Entry 8CYB (electron microscopy, 2.70 A resolution); this record covers chains A and D of the 4 polymer chains in the assembly.

Chain A:
Name: Spike glycoprotein
Organism: Severe acute respiratory syndrome coronavirus 2
UniProtKB: P0DTC2 (SPIKE_SARS2); residues 1-1273 here = UniProt positions 1-1273
Chain sequence (1273 residues; each row starts with the number of its first residue):
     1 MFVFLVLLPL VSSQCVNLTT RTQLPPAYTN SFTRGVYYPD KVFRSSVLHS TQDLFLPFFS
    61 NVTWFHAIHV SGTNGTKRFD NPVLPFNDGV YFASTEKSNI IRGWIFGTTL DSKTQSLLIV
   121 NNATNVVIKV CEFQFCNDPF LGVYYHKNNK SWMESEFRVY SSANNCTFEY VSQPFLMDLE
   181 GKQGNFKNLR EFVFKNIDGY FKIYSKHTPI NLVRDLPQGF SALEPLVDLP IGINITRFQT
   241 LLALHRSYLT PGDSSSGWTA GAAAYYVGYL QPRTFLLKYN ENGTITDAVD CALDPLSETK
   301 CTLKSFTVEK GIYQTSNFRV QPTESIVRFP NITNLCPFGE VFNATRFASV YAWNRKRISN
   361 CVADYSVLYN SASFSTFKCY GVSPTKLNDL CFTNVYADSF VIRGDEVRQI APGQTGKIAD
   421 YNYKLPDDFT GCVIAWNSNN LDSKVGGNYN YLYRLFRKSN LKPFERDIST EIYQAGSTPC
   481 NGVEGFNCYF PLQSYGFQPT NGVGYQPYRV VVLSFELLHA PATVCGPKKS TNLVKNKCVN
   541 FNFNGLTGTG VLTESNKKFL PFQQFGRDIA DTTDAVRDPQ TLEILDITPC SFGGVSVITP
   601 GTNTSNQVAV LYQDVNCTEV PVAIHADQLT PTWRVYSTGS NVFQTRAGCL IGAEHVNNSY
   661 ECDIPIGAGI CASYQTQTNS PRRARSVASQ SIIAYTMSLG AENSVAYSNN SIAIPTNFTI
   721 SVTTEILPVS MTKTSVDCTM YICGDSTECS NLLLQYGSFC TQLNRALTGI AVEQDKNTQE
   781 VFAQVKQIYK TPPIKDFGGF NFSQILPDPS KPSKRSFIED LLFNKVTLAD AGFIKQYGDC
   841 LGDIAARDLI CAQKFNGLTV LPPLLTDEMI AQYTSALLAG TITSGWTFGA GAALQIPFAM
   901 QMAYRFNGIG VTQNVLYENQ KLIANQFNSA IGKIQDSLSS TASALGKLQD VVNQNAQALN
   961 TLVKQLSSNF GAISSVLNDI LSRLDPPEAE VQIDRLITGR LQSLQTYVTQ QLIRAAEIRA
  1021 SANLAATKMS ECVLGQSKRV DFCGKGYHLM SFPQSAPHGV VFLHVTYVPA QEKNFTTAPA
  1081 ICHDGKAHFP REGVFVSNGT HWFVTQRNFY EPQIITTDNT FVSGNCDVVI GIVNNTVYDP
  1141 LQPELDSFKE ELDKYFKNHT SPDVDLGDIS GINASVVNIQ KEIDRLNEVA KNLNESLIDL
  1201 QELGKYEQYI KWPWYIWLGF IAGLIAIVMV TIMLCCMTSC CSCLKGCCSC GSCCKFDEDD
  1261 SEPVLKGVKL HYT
Unresolved in the structure: 1-12, 677-688, 828-848, 1148-1273
Cystine bridges: Cys-15/Cys-136, Cys-131/Cys-166, Cys-291/Cys-301, Cys-336/Cys-361, Cys-379/Cys-432, Cys-391/Cys-525, Cys-480/Cys-488, Cys-538/Cys-590, Cys-617/Cys-649, Cys-662/Cys-671, Cys-738/Cys-760, Cys-743/Cys-749, Cys-1032/Cys-1043, Cys-1082/Cys-1126
Covalent attachments: N-acetylglucosamine (NAG) linked to Asn-17, Asn-61, Asn-122, Asn-149, Asn-165, Asn-234, Asn-282, Asn-331, Asn-343, Asn-603, Asn-616, Asn-657, Asn-709, Asn-717, Asn-801, Asn-1098, Asn-1134; glycan linked to Asn-1074
Differences from the reference sequence: conflict Pro-986 (Lys in P0DTC2), Pro-987 (Val in P0DTC2)
Curated features (UniProtKB/Swiss-Prot):
  - region: Asn-280 to Cys-301 (Putative superantigen), Arg-403 to Asp-405 (Integrin-binding motif), Asn-448 to Phe-456 (Immunodominant HLA epitope recognized by the CD8+), Pro-681 to Ala-684 (Putative superantigen), Ser-816 to Tyr-837 (Fusion peptide 1), Lys-835 to Phe-855 (Fusion peptide 2), Asp-1163 to Glu-1202 (Heptad repeat 2)
  - motif: Met-1237 to Cys-1241 (Binding to host endocytosis trafficking protein SNX27), Asp-1257 to Glu-1262 (Diacidic ER export motif (host COPII)), Ser-1261 to Gly-1267 (Binding to host plasma membrane localising/FERM domain proteins), Lys-1269 to Thr-1273 (KxHxx, ER retrieval signal (COPI))
  - site (Cleavage): Arg-685, Ser-686, Arg-815, Ser-816
  - lipidation (S-palmitoyl cysteine): Cys-1235, Cys-1236, Cys-1240, Cys-1241, Cys-1243, Cys-1247, Cys-1248, Cys-1250, Cys-1253, Cys-1254
  - glycosylation: Asn-17 (N-linked (GlcNAc...) (complex) asparagine), Asn-61 (N-linked (GlcNAc...) (hybrid) asparagine), Asn-74 (N-linked (GlcNAc...) (complex) asparagine), Asn-122 (N-linked (GlcNAc...) (hybrid) asparagine), Asn-149 (N-linked (GlcNAc...) (complex) asparagine), Asn-165 (N-linked (GlcNAc...) (complex) asparagine), Asn-234 (N-linked (GlcNAc...) (high mannose) asparagine), Asn-282 (N-linked (GlcNAc...) (complex) asparagine), Thr-323 (O-linked (GalNAc) threonine), Ser-325 (O-linked (HexNAc...) serine), Asn-331 (N-linked (GlcNAc...) (complex) asparagine), Asn-343 (N-linked (GlcNAc...) (complex) asparagine), Asn-603 (N-linked (GlcNAc...) (hybrid) asparagine), Asn-616 (N-linked (GlcNAc...) (complex) asparagine), Asn-657 (N-linked (GlcNAc...) (complex) asparagine), Thr-676 (O-linked (GlcNAc...) threonine), Thr-678 (O-linked (GlcNAc...) threonine), Asn-709 (N-linked (GlcNAc...) (high mannose) asparagine), Asn-717 (N-linked (GlcNAc...) (hybrid) asparagine), Asn-801 (N-linked (GlcNAc...) (hybrid) asparagine) and 6 more in UniProt
  - natural variant: Leu-5 (L5F: In strain: Iota/B.1.526), Ser-13 (S13I: In strain: Epsilon/B.1.427/B.1.429), Leu-18 (L18F: In strain: Beta/B.1.351, Gamma/P.1 and 1 more), Thr-19 (T19I: In strain: Omicron/BQ.1.1, Omicron/XBB.1.5 and 1 more; T19R: In strain: Delta/B.1.617.2, Omicron/BA.2 and 4 more), Thr-20 (T20N: In strain: Gamma/P.1), Leu-24 to Ala-27 (sequence variant, change not given here; In strain: Omicron/BA.2, Omicron/BA.2.12.1 and 6 more), Pro-26 (P26S: In strain: Gamma/P.1), Gln-52 (Q52H: In strain: Omicron/EG.5.1), Ala-67 (A67V: In strain: Eta/B.1.525, Omicron/BA.1), His-69 to Val-70 (deletion: In strain: Alpha/B.1.1.7, Eta/B.1.525 and 5 more), Gly-75 (G75V: In strain: Lambda/C.37), Thr-76 (T76I: In strain: Lambda/C.37), 83 further natural variant entries in UniProt
  - mutagenesis: His-69 to Val-70 (Increased incorporation of cleaved spike into virions), Asn-121 (N121Q: Partial loss of biliverdin affinity), Arg-190 (R190K: Partial loss of biliverdin affinity), Asn-234 (N234Q: Increased resistance to neutralizing antibodies), Asn-331 (N331Q: Reduced viral infectivity), Asn-343 (N343Q: Reduced viral infectivity), Leu-452 (L452R: Increased resistance to neutralizing antibodies. Decreases HLA binding to NF9 epitope. Increased binding affinity to human ACE2), Tyr-453 (Y453F: Decreased HLA binding to NF9 epitope. Increased binding affinity to human ACE2), Ala-475 (A475V: Increased resistance to neutralizing antibodies), Val-483 (V483A: Increased resistance to neutralizing antibodies), Glu-484 (E484D: Increased replication in human TMEM106B overexpressing cells), Phe-490 (F490L: Increased resistance to neutralizing antibodies and human covalescent sera neutralization), 16 further mutagenesis entries in UniProt
From the paper describing this entry:
  - specificity-determining residues: Ala-372 (by similarity / conservation)
  - specificity-determining residues: Lys-378, His-519 (proposed by the authors, not directly observed)

Chain D:
Name: pan-sarbecovirus nanobody 1-8
Organism: Lama glama
Notes: antibody fragment or engineered binder
Chain sequence (127 residues; numbered 15 to 141; the number before each row is that of its first residue):
    15 NSQVQLVESG GGLVQTGGSL RLSCAASGRT FSNYVMGWFR QAPGKEREFV SSIEWNSENT
    75 FYANSVKGRF TISRDNAKNT VYLQMNSLKA EDTAVYYCAA DRGSSYYYTR ASEYTYWGQG
   135 TQVTVSS
Unresolved in the structure: 141
Cystine bridges: Cys-38/Cys-112

Chain A / chain D interface:
Contacting residue pairs (37):
  Tyr-369(A) / Arg-124(D)
  Phe-374(A) / Arg-124(D)  hydrogen bond (backbone-side chain)
  Ser-375(A) / Ser-126(D)
  Thr-376(A) / Ser-126(D)
  Phe-377(A) / Arg-124(D)
  Phe-377(A) / Ser-126(D)  hydrogen bond (backbone-backbone)
  Phe-377(A) / Glu-127(D)  hydrogen bond (backbone-backbone)
  Lys-378(A) / Ser-126(D)
  Lys-378(A) / Glu-127(D)
  Lys-378(A) / Thr-129(D)  hydrogen bond
  Cys-379(A) / Tyr-122(D)  hydrogen bond (backbone-side chain)
  Tyr-380(A) / Asp-115(D)  hydrogen bond
  Tyr-380(A) / Arg-116(D)
  Tyr-380(A) / Gly-117(D)
  Tyr-380(A) / Tyr-122(D)
  Tyr-380(A) / Thr-129(D)
  Gly-381(A) / Ser-118(D)  hydrogen bond (backbone-side chain)
  Val-382(A) / Ser-118(D)
  Val-382(A) / Tyr-122(D)
  Ser-383(A) / Tyr-120(D)  hydrogen bond
  Pro-384(A) / Tyr-120(D)
  Pro-384(A) / Tyr-121(D)
  Pro-384(A) / Tyr-122(D)  hydrophobic
  Pro-384(A) / Glu-127(D)
  Thr-385(A) / Tyr-120(D)
  Lys-386(A) / Tyr-120(D)
  Arg-408(A) / Gln-17(D)
  Arg-408(A) / Thr-129(D)
  Arg-408(A) / Tyr-130(D)
  Pro-412(A) / Arg-43(D)
  Pro-412(A) / Arg-116(D)
  Gly-413(A) / Arg-43(D)  hydrogen bond (backbone-side chain)
  Gln-414(A) / Arg-43(D)  hydrogen bond
  Gln-414(A) / Tyr-130(D)  hydrogen bond
  Asp-427(A) / Arg-116(D)  hydrogen bond (backbone-side chain)
  Asp-428(A) / Arg-116(D)
  Phe-429(A) / Arg-116(D)
Other interface residues (no listed pair), chain A (23 interface residues in all): Ala-372, Thr-415
Other interface residues (no listed pair), chain D (17 interface residues in all): Ser-16, Tyr-48, Tyr-128

In short:
The interface between chain A and chain D involves 23 residues on one side and 17 on the other; the contacts
include 12 hydrogen bonds. Among the polar pairs are Phe-374(A)/Arg-124(D), Lys-378(A)/Thr-129(D) and
Cys-379(A)/Tyr-122(D). Covalently linked N-acetylglucosamine: at Asn-17(A), Asn-61(A), Asn-122(A), Asn-149(A),
Asn-165(A) and Asn-234(A) and 11 more. The paper reports specificity determinants Ala-372(A), Lys-378(A) and
His-519(A).
Chain A is Spike glycoprotein (Severe acute respiratory syndrome coronavirus 2) and chain D is
pan-sarbecovirus nanobody 1-8 (Lama glama); the structure, SARS-CoV-2 Spike protein in complex with a
pan-sarbecovirus nanobody 1-8, was determined by electron microscopy, deposited together with 8CWU, 8CWV,
8CXN, 8CXQ, 8CY6, 8CY7 and 5 further entries.
